Entry 8K7T (electron microscopy, 3.71 A resolution); this record covers chains A and H of the 6 polymer chains in the assembly.

Chain A:
Molecule: High affinity immunoglobulin epsilon receptor subunit alpha
Organism: Mus musculus
UniProtKB: P20489 (FCERA_MOUSE); residues 1-250 here = UniProt positions 1-250
Chain sequence (273 residues; numbered 1 to 273; the number before each row is that of its first residue):
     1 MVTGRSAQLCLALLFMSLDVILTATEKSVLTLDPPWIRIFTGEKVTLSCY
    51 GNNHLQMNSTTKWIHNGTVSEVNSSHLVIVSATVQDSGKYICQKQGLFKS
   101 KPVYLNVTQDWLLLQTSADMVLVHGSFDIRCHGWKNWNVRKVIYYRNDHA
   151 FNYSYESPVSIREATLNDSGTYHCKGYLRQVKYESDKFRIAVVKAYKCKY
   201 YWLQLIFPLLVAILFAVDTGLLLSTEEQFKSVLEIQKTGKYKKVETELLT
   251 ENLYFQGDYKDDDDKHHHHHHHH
Not modelled in the structure: 1-23, 238-273
Sequence notes: expression tag (251-273)
Disulfides: Cys49-Cys92, Cys131-Cys174
Covalently attached groups: N-acetylglucosamine (NAG) linked to Asn66, Asn73, Asn106, Asn152, Asn167
UniProt features mapped onto this chain:
  - glycosylation (N-linked (GlcNAc...) asparagine): Asn58, Asn66, Asn73, Asn106, Asn152, Asn167

Chain H:
Molecule: High affinity immunoglobulin epsilon receptor subunit gamma
Organism: Mus musculus
UniProtKB: P20491 (FCERG_MOUSE); numbering as in UniProt (aligned over 1-86)
Chain sequence (104 residues; row label = number of the first residue in the row):
     1 MISAVILFLLLLVEQAAALGEPQLCYILDAVLFLYGIVLTLLYCRLKIQV
    51 RKAAIASREKADAVYTGLNTRSQETYETLKHEKPPQWSHPQFEKEQKLIS
   101 EEDL
Not modelled in the structure: 1-19, 63-104
Sequence notes: expression tag (87-104)
UniProt features mapped onto this chain:
  - modified residue: Tyr65 (Phosphotyrosine), Tyr76 (Phosphotyrosine), Thr78 (Phosphothreonine)
  - mutagenesis: Asp29 (D29A: Increases IL3-induced production of IL4 by basophils), Leu39 (L39A: Impairs interaction with CSF2RB. Impairs IL3-induced production of IL4 by basophils), Tyr65 to Gln86 (Impairs IgE-induced mast cell activation in the presence of antigen; Impairs IgE-induced mast cell survival in the absence of antigen), Tyr65 (Y65P: Impairs IgE-induced mast cell activation in the presence of antigen; Impairs IgE-induced mast cell survival in the absence of antigen; when associated with P-76 ...), Tyr76 (Y76P: Impairs IgE-induced mast cell activation in the presence of antigen; Impairs IgE-induced mast cell survival in the absence of antigen; when associated with P-65 ...)

Interface between chain A and chain H:
Residue-residue contacts - 21 pairs, chain A then chain H:
  Tyr196(A) - Glu21(H)
  Gln204(A) - Tyr26(H)
  Phe207(A) - Asp29(H)
  Pro208(A) - Asp29(H)
  Val211(A) - Leu32(H)
  Val211(A) - Phe33(H)  hydrophobic
  Leu214(A) - Gly36(H)
  Leu214(A) - Ile37(H)  hydrophobic
  Leu214(A) - Thr40(H)
  Phe215(A) - Leu39(H)  hydrophobic
  Asp218(A) - Thr40(H)  hydrogen bond
  Leu222(A) - Tyr43(H)
  Ser224(A) - Lys47(H)  hydrogen bond
  Thr225(A) - Leu46(H)
  Thr225(A) - Lys47(H)
  Thr225(A) - Val50(H)
  Gln228(A) - Lys47(H)  hydrogen bond
  Gln228(A) - Arg51(H)
  Gln228(A) - Ala54(H)
  Val232(A) - Ala54(H)  hydrophobic
  Val232(A) - Ser57(H)
Other interface residues (no listed pair), chain A (18 interface residues in all): Leu210, Leu221, Phe229, Ile235, Gln236
Other interface residues (no listed pair), chain H (17 interface residues in all): Cys44

Summary:
The interface between chain A and chain H involves 18 residues on one side and 17 on the other; the contacts
include 3 hydrogen bonds. Among the polar pairs are Asp218(A)-Thr40(H), Ser224(A)-Lys47(H) and
Gln228(A)-Lys47(H). N-acetylglucosamine is covalently linked to Asn66(A), Asn73(A), Asn106(A), Asn152(A) and
Asn167(A).
Chain A is High affinity immunoglobulin epsilon receptor subunit alpha and chain H is High affinity
immunoglobulin epsilon receptor subunit gamma, both from Mus musculus; the structure, Mouse Fc epsilon RI in
complex with mIgE Fc, was determined by electron microscopy together with 8K7R, 8K7S and 8YRJ from the same
study.
